Entry 4RKH (X-ray diffraction, 2.00 A resolution); this record covers chains D and A of the 6 polymer chains in the assembly.

# Chain D
Protein: E3 ubiquitin-protein ligase msl-2
From: Drosophila melanogaster
Notes: EC 6.3.2.-; fragment: CXC domain
UniProt: P50534 (MSL2_DROME); residues 520-570 here = UniProt positions 520-570
Sequence (52 residues; numbered 519 to 570; the number before each row is that of its first residue):
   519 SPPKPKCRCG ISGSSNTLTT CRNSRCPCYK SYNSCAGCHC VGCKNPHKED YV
Disordered / not traced: 531
Construct notes: expression tag (519); engineered mutation Gly560 (Cys in P50534)
Metal / ion sites: Zn2+ site 1: Cys525, Cys527, Cys539, Cys544; Zn2+ site 2: Cys525, Cys546, Cys553, Cys556; Zn2+ site 3: Cys539, Cys553, Cys558, Cys561
Swiss-Prot annotation at these positions:
  - binding site (Zn(2+)): Cys525, Cys527, Cys539, Cys544, Cys546, Cys553, Cys556, Cys558, Cys561
  - mutagenesis: Arg526 (R526A: Reduced DNA-binding. Abolished DNA-binding; when associated with A-543), Asn534 (N534A: Reduced DNA-binding), Thr537 (T537D: Reduced DNA-binding), Arg543 (R543A: Abolished DNA-binding. Abolished DNA-binding; when associated with A-526)
From the paper describing this entry:
  - binding site for the 15-nt DNA strand (chain A): Cys525 to Pro545
  - specificity-determining residues: Arg543
  - binding site for the 15-nt DNA strand: Ser542, Arg543
  - mutagenesis - R526A, N534A, R543A: decreased localization
  - mutagenesis - R543A: abolished binding to DNA
  - mutagenesis - R526A, N534A (3.1-fold), T537D (12.5-fold): decreased binding to DNA

# Chain A
Molecule: 15-nt DNA strand
Sequence (15 nucleotides; row label = number of the first residue in the row):
     1 ATGAGCGAGA TGGAT

# Chain D / chain A interface
Residue-residue contacts - 11 pairs, chain D then chain A:
  Cys525(D) - DA14(A)  phosphate contact
  Arg526(D) - DA14(A)  hydrogen bond to the phosphate
  Arg526(D) - DT15(A)  base contact
  Cys527(D) - DG13(A)  phosphate contact
  Gly528(D) - DG13(A)  hydrogen bond to the phosphate
  Ser533(D) - DG12(A)  phosphate contact
  Asn534(D) - DG12(A)  hydrogen bond to the phosphate
  Arg543(D) - DT11(A)  hydrogen bond to the base
  Arg543(D) - DG12(A)  hydrogen bond to the base
  Arg543(D) - DG13(A)  hydrogen bond to the sugar
  Pro545(D) - DA14(A)  phosphate contact
Other interface residues (no listed pair), chain D (9 interface residues in all): Ser532

# Summary
The interface between chain D and chain A involves 9 residues on one side and 5 on the other; the contacts
include 6 hydrogen bonds. Among the polar pairs are Arg543(D)-DT11(A), Arg543(D)-DG12(A) and
Arg543(D)-DG13(A). From the paper: a binding site for the 15-nt DNA strand at Ser542(D) and Arg543(D); R526A,
N534A and R543A of chain D reduce localization.
Chain D is E3 ubiquitin-protein ligase msl-2 (Drosophila melanogaster) and chain A is a 15-nt DNA strand; the
structure, Structure of the MSL2 CXC domain bound with a specific MRE sequence, was determined by X-ray
diffraction (same publication as 4RKG).
